PDB entry 5ZB7 | X-ray diffraction, 1.63 A resolution | chains A and B

Chain A (and B):
Protein: Beta-lactamase
Source organism: Escherichia coli
Notes: EC 3.5.2.6; chain B of this document is another copy of the same molecule, construct and numbering; everything in this record applies to it too
UniProt: C8CP57 (C8CP57_ECOLX); the author numbering skips numbers that UniProt does not, so the offset changes along the chain: 25-57 = UniProt 29-61; 59-238 = UniProt 62-241; 240-289 = UniProt 242-291
Sequence (287 residues; row label = number of the first residue in the row; note: 2 numbers in that range are skipped by the numbering (no residue carries them; nothing is unmodelled there)):
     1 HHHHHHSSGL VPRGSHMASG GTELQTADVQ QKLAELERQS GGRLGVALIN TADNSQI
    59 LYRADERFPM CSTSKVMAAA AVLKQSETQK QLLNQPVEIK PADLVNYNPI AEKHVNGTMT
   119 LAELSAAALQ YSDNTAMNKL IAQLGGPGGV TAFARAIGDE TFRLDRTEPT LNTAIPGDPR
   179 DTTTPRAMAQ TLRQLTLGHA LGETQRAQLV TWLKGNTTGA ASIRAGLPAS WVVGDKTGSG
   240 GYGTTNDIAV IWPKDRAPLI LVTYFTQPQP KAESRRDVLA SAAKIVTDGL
Not modelled in the structure: 1-26, 289
Differences from the reference sequence: expression tag (1-24)

Chain A / chain B interface:
Residue-residue contacts (23):
  Tyr-105(A) with Ala-227(B)
  Lys-111(A) with Lys-212(B)
  Tyr-129(A) with Lys-212(B); Gly-213(B)
  Lys-212(A) with Lys-111(B); Tyr-129(B); Thr-215(B)
  Gly-213(A) with Tyr-129(B); Thr-215(B)
  Asn-214(A) with Thr-215(B)
  Thr-215(A) with Lys-212(B); Gly-213(B); Asn-214(B); Ala-218(B)
  Thr-216(A) with Ala-218(B)
  Ala-218(A) with Thr-216(B); Ala-218(B); Arg-275(B), hydrogen bond (backbone-side chain)
  Ala-219(A) with Ala-219(B), hydrophobic
  Ala-223(A) with Arg-275(B)
  Ala-227(A) with Tyr-105(B)
  Arg-275(A) with Ala-218(B); Ala-223(B)
Other interface residues (no listed pair), chain A (17 interface residues in all): Pro-107, Glu-110, Gly-217, Ser-228
Other interface residues (no listed pair), chain B (16 interface residues in all): Gly-217, Ser-228, Val-230

Summary:
Chain A and chain B form an interface of 17 and 16 residues respectively, with 1 hydrogen bond. Its one
hydrogen-bonded contact is Ala-218(A)/Arg-275(B).
Both chains are Beta-lactamase (Escherichia coli). Entry 5ZB7 (CTX-M-64 apoenzyme) was determined by X-ray
diffraction (same publication as 6ITY, 6J25, 6J2B, 6J2K and 6J2O).
